4DV7 - chains A and P of the 21 polymer chains in the assembly; structure by X-ray diffraction, 3.29 A resolution.

# Chain A
Molecule: 16S rRNA
Source organism: Thermus thermophilus
Sequence (1522 nucleotides; numbered 0 to 1544 plus 19 insertion-coded residues; 42 numbers in that range are skipped by the numbering (no residue carries them; nothing is unmodelled there); the number before each row is that of its first residue; a row labelled like 190A-190L holds insertion residues (190A, then the next letters in order); numbering starts at 0):
     0 UUUGUUGGAG AGUUUGAUCC UGGCUCAGGG UGAACGCUGG CGGCGUGCCU AAGACAUGCA
    60 AGUCGUGCGG G
    73 CCGCGGGGUU UU
    88 ACUCCG
    95 UGGUC
   101 AGCGGCGGAC GGGUGAGUAA CGCGUGGGU
  129A G
   130 ACCUACCCGG AAGAGGGGGA CAACCCGGGG AAACUCGGGC UAAUCCCCCA UGUGGACCCG
   190 C
190A-190L CCCUUGGGGUGU
   191 GUCCAAAGGG CUUU
   216 GCCCGCUUCC GGAUGGGCCC GCGUCCCAUC AGCUAGUUGG UGGGGUAAUG GCCCACCAAG
   276 GCGACGACGG GUAGCCGGUC UGAGAGGAUG GCCGGCCACA GGGGCACUGA GACACGGGCC
   336 CCACUCCUAC GGGAGGCAGC AGUUAGGAAU CUUCCGCAAU GGGCGCAAGC CUGACGGAGC
   396 GACGCCGCUU GGAGGAAGAA GCCCUUCGGG GUGUAAACUC CUGAA
   442 CCCGGGACGA AACCCCCGAC GA
   474 GGGGACUGAC GGUACCGGG
   494 GUAAUAGCGC CGGCCAACUC CGUGCCAGCA GCCGCGGUAA UACGGAGGGC GCGAGCGUUA
   554 CCCGGAUUCA CUGGGCGUAA AGGGCGUGUA GGCGGCCUGG GGCGUCCCAU GUGAAAGACC
   614 ACGGCUCAAC CGUGGGGGAG CGUGGGAUAC GCUCAGGCUA GACGGUGGGA GAGGGUGGUG
   674 GAAUUCCCGG AGUAGCGGUG AAAUGCGCAG AUACCGGGAG GAACGCCGAU GGCGAAGGCA
   734 GCCACCUGGU CCACCCGUGA CGCUGAGGCG CGAAAGCGUG GGGAGCAAAC CGGAUUAGAU
   794 ACCCGGGUAG UCCACGCCCU AAACGAUGCG CGCUAGGUCU CUGGGUCU
   848 CCUGGGGGCC GAAGCUAACG CGUUAAGCGC GCCGCCUGGG GAGUACGGCC GCAAGGCUGA
   908 AACUCAAGGG AAUUGACGGG GGCCCGCACA AGCGGUGGAG CAUGUGGUUU AAUUCGAAGX
   968 AACGCGAAGA ACCUUACCAG GCCUUGACAU GCUAGG
 1003A G
  1004 AACCCGGGUG AAAGCCUGGG GUGCCCC
1030A-1030D GCGA
  1031 GGGGAGCCCU AGCACAGGUG CUGCAUGGCC GUCGUCAGCU CGUGCCGUGA GGUGUUGGGU
  1091 UAAGUCCCGC AACGAGCGCA ACCCCCGCCG UUAGUUGCCA GCGGUUCGGC CGGGCACUCU
  1151 AACGGGACUG CCCGCGAAA
  1171 GCGGGAGGAA GGAGGGGACG ACGUCUGGUC AGCAUGGCCC UUACGGCCUG GGCGACACAC
  1231 GUGCUACAAU GCCCACUACA AAGCGAUGCC ACCCGGCAAC GGGGAGCUAA UCGCAAAAAG
  1291 GUGGGCCCAG UUCGGAUUGG GGUCUGCAAC CCGACCCCAU GAAGCCGGAA UCGCUAGUAA
  1351 UCGCGGAUCA G
 1361A C
  1362 CAUGCCGCGG UGAAUACGUU CCCGGGCCUU GUACACACXG CCXGUXACGC CAUGGGAGCG
  1422 GGCUCUACCC GAAGUCGCCG GG
  1446 AGCCUACGGG
  1459 CAGGCGCCGA GGGUAGGGCC CGUGACUGGG GCGAAGUCGU AACAAGGUAG CUGUACCGGA
  1519 AGGUGCGGCU GGAUCCACUC CUUUCU
Disordered / not traced: 0-4, 1534-1538
Differences from the reference sequence: engineered mutation G915 (A1538 in M26923.1); conflict C1534 (A2157 in M26923.1), A1535 (C2158 in M26923.1)
Modified / non-standard residues: PSU (pseudouridine-5'-monophosphate) at position 516, 7MG (7N-methyl-8-hydroguanosine-5'-monophosphate) at position 527, M2G (N2-dimethylguanosine-5'-monophosphate) at position 966, 5MC (5-methylcytidine-5'-monophosphate) at position 967, 2MG (2N-methylguanosine-5'-monophosphate) at position 1207, 5MC (5-methylcytidine-5'-monophosphate) at position 1400, 4OC (4n,o2'-methylcytidine-5'-monophosphate) at position 1402, 5MC (5-methylcytidine-5'-monophosphate) at position 1404, 5MC (5-methylcytidine-5'-monophosphate) at position 1407, UR3 (3-methyluridine-5'-monophoshate) at position 1498, MA6 (6N-dimethyladenosine-5'-monophoshate) at position 1518, MA6 (6N-dimethyladenosine-5'-monophoshate) at position 1519, PSU (pseudouridine-5'-monophosphate) at position 1540, PSU (pseudouridine-5'-monophosphate) at position 1541
Ion coordination: Mg2+ site 1 near U5 (its only coordinating residue here); Mg2+ site 2: U12, G21; Mg2+ site 3 near G21 (its only coordinating residue here); Mg2+ site 4: C48, G115; Mg2+ site 5 near A53 (its only coordinating residue here); Mg2+ site 6: A59, U387; Mg2+ site 7: U62, G105; Mg2+ site 8: G97, U98; Mg2+ site 9 near G107 (its only coordinating residue here); Mg2+ site 10 near A109 (its only coordinating residue here); Mg2+ site 11 near G111 (its only coordinating residue here); Mg2+ site 12 near G115 (its only coordinating residue here); 103 more Mg2+ sites not listed
Ligand contacts: streptomycin (SRY): U12, U14, C526, 7MG_527, C912, A913, A914, G915, C1490, G1491

# Chain P
Protein: ribosomal protein S16
Source organism: Thermus thermophilus
Reference sequence: Q5SJH3 (RS16_THET8); residues 1-88 here = UniProt positions 1-88
Chain sequence (88 residues; row label = number of the first residue in the row):
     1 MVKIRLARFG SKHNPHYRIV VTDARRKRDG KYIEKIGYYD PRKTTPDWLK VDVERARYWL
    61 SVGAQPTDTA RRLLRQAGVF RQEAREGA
Disordered / not traced: 84-88

# Chain A / chain P interface
Pairs across the interface (89; chain A residue first):
  C43(A) - Lys12(P)  phosphate contact
  C43(A) - His13(P)  phosphate contact
  G44(A) - Lys12(P)  phosphate contact
  C110(A) - Arg25(P)  hydrogen bond to the sugar
  G112(A) - Lys27(P)  salt bridge to the phosphate
  A134(A) - Met1(P)  base contact
  A134(A) - Arg25(P)  base contact
  C135(A) - Met1(P)  hydrogen bond to the base
  C136(A) - Met1(P)  sugar contact
  C136(A) - Gly63(P)  hydrogen bond to the sugar
  C136(A) - Gln65(P)  hydrogen bond to the sugar
  C137(A) - Ser61(P)  hydrogen bond to the sugar
  C137(A) - Gly63(P)  sugar contact
  G227(A) - Val62(P)  hydrogen bond to the base
  A228(A) - Val2(P)  sugar contact
  A228(A) - Tyr58(P)  sugar contact
  A228(A) - Trp59(P)  sugar contact
  A228(A) - Val62(P)  sugar contact
  U229(A) - Val2(P)  sugar contact
  U229(A) - Asp23(P)  sugar contact
  U229(A) - Ile33(P)  sugar contact
  U229(A) - Trp59(P)  phosphate contact
  G230(A) - Asp23(P)  sugar contact
  G230(A) - Arg25(P)  hydrogen bond to the sugar
  G231(A) - Arg26(P)  salt bridge to the phosphate
  G309(A) - Lys27(P)  phosphate contact
  G309(A) - Asp29(P)  sugar contact
  G309(A) - Gly30(P)  phosphate contact
  G309(A) - Lys31(P)  phosphate contact
  G310(A) - Arg26(P)  salt bridge to the phosphate
  G310(A) - Lys27(P)  salt bridge to the phosphate
  G310(A) - Gly30(P)  phosphate contact
  G310(A) - Lys31(P)  hydrogen bond to the phosphate
  C311(A) - Arg26(P)  salt bridge to the phosphate
  A374(A) - Tyr17(P)  hydrogen bond to the sugar
  U375(A) - Leu6(P)  hydrogen bond to the sugar
  U375(A) - Tyr17(P)  hydrogen bond to the sugar
  U375(A) - Arg28(P)  hydrogen bond to the base
  U375(A) - Thr69(P)  hydrogen bond to the phosphate
  G376(A) - Arg5(P)  hydrogen bond to the phosphate
  G376(A) - Leu6(P)  hydrogen bond to the phosphate
  G376(A) - Arg28(P)  sugar contact
  G376(A) - Thr67(P)  hydrogen bond to the phosphate
  G377(A) - Lys3(P)  salt bridge to the phosphate
  G377(A) - Arg5(P)  salt bridge to the phosphate
  G377(A) - Ala24(P)  sugar contact
  G377(A) - Thr67(P)  phosphate contact
  C390(A) - Arg28(P)  hydrogen bond to the phosphate
  G391(A) - Arg8(P)  phosphate contact
  G391(A) - Arg28(P)  salt bridge to the phosphate
  G392(A) - Arg8(P)  salt bridge to the phosphate
  G392(A) - Lys12(P)  phosphate contact
  G392(A) - His13(P)  hydrogen bond to the phosphate
  A393(A) - Lys12(P)  salt bridge to the phosphate
  A393(A) - His13(P)  salt bridge to the phosphate
  C449(A) - Arg42(P)  base contact
  C449(A) - Lys43(P)  phosphate contact
  G450(A) - Pro15(P)  sugar contact
  G450(A) - Pro41(P)  sugar contact
  G450(A) - Arg42(P)  sugar contact
  G450(A) - Lys43(P)  salt bridge to the phosphate
  A452(A) - Lys43(P)  salt bridge to the phosphate
  A452(A) - Arg72(P)  hydrogen bond to the sugar
  A453(A) - Asp68(P)  sugar contact
  A453(A) - Arg72(P)  sugar contact
  G462(A) - Gln82(P)  hydrogen bond to the base
  A463(A) - Arg75(P)  salt bridge to the phosphate
  A463(A) - Phe80(P)  phosphate contact
  A463(A) - Arg81(P)  hydrogen bond to the phosphate
  A463(A) - Gln82(P)  hydrogen bond to the sugar
  G474(A) - Arg75(P)  salt bridge to the phosphate
  G474(A) - Phe80(P)  phosphate contact
  G474(A) - Arg81(P)  hydrogen bond to the phosphate
  G475(A) - Arg81(P)  salt bridge to the phosphate
  A607(A) - Lys31(P)  base contact
  A608(A) - Arg18(P)  hydrogen bond to the sugar
  A608(A) - Tyr32(P)  sugar contact
  A609(A) - Arg18(P)  salt bridge to the phosphate
  G617(A) - Thr44(P)  sugar contact
  C623(A) - Ser11(P)  sugar contact
  C624(A) - Phe9(P)  phosphate contact
  C624(A) - Gly10(P)  phosphate contact
  C624(A) - Ser11(P)  sugar contact
  C624(A) - Asn14(P)  sugar contact
  G625(A) - Phe9(P)  phosphate contact
  G625(A) - His16(P)  sugar contact
  U626(A) - Arg18(P)  salt bridge to the phosphate
  U626(A) - Tyr38(P)  phosphate contact
  G627(A) - Lys35(P)  salt bridge to the phosphate
Interface residues without a listed pair, chain A (48 interface residues in all): G111, A325, G378, A451, C454, C483, G616
Interface residues without a listed pair, chain P (50 interface residues in all): Tyr39, Thr45, Glu83

# Overview
The interface between chain A and chain P involves 48 residues on one side and 50 on the other, with 24
hydrogen bonds and 19 salt bridges. Polar contacts include C135(A)-Met1(P), G227(A)-Val62(P) and
U375(A)-Arg28(P). Ligands of chain A: streptomycin.
Here chain A is 16S rRNA and chain P is ribosomal protein S16, both from Thermus thermophilus. Entry 4DV7
(Crystal structure of the Thermus thermophilus 30S ribosomal subunit with a 16S rRNA mutation, A915G, bound
...) was determined by X-ray diffraction.
